PDB entry 3JC5 | electron microscopy, 4.70 A resolution (low resolution: residue-level contacts below are approximate; hydrogen-bond / salt-bridge calls are withheld) | chains c and A of the 11 polymer chains in the assembly

# Chain c
Name: Cell division control protein 45
Organism: Saccharomyces cerevisiae
UniProtKB: Q08032 (CDC45_YEAST); residue numbers follow UniProt; this construct covers 1-650
Amino-acid sequence (650 residues; numbered 1 to 650; the number before each row is that of its first residue):
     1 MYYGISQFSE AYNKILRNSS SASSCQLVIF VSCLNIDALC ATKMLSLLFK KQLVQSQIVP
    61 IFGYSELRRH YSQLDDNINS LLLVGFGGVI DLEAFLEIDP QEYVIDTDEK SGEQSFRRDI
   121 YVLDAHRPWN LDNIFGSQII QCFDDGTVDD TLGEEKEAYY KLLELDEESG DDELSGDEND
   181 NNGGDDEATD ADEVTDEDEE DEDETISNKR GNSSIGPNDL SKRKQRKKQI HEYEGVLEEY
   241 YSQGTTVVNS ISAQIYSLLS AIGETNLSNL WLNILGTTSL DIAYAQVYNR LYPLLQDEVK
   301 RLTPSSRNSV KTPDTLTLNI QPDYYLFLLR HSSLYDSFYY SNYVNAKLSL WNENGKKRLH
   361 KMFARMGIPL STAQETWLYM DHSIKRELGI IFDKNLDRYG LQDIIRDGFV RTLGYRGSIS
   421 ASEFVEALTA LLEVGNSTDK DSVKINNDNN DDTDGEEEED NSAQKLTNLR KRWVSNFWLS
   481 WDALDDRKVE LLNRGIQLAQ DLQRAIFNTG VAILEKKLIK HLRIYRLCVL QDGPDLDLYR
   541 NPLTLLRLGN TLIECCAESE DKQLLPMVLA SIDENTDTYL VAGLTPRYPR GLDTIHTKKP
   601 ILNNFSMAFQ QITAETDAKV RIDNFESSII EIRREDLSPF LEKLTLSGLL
Disordered / not traced: 1-4, 103-113, 166-217, 437-461, 592-596
Sequence notes: conflict Ala22 (His in Q08032), Glu155 (Gln in Q08032), Thr551 (Trp in Q08032)
Swiss-Prot annotation at these positions:
  - modified residue: Thr453 (Phosphothreonine)

# Chain A
Name: DNA replication complex GINS protein PSF1
Organism: Saccharomyces cerevisiae
UniProtKB: Q12488 (PSF1_YEAST); residue numbers follow UniProt; this construct covers 1-208
Amino-acid sequence (208 residues; each row starts with the number of its first residue):
     1 MYGDLGNKLV LEAKRTKQLY ARSNQDVNLP MYHEDIIRNI LKEVSNLRKN TEYLKEQQQL
    61 GMLDDKVAKC QYFVTLLCME RNKRCLLAYQ RLRTDILDSM AWNNNGLDLM SSITFSQQDT
   121 NNLSHQEQEY LKEYCDLITD LKSGDLVDID LSGSLVPPSD AFIDVRVLKD AGEIQTEYGV
   181 FNLIKDSQFF VQQSDVERLI QQGYLQLI
Sequence notes: conflict Ala161 (Val in Q12488), Gln192 (Arg in Q12488), Leu207 (Lys in Q12488)

# Interface between chain c and chain A
Residue-residue contacts (29):
  Ser23(c) - Tyr178(A)
  Lys50(c) - Phe190(A)
  Leu53(c) - Phe162(A)
  Val54(c) - Phe190(A)
  Gln55(c) - Phe190(A)
  Gln55(c) - Val191(A)
  Gln55(c) - Gln192(A)
  Ser56(c) - Gln188(A)
  Ser56(c) - Phe189(A)
  Ser56(c) - Phe190(A)
  Gln57(c) - Phe181(A)
  Gln57(c) - Ser187(A)
  Gln57(c) - Gln188(A)
  Gln57(c) - Phe189(A)
  Ile58(c) - Ser187(A)
  Ile58(c) - Gln188(A)
  Pro60(c) - Asp186(A)
  His70(c) - Ile184(A)
  Leu74(c) - Glu173(A)
  Leu74(c) - Asn182(A)
  Leu74(c) - Ile184(A)
  Asp76(c) - Val180(A)
  Asp76(c) - Asn182(A)
  Lys471(c) - Asp186(A)
  Val474(c) - Asp186(A)
  Ser475(c) - Asp186(A)
  Trp478(c) - Arg166(A)
  Trp478(c) - Asp186(A)
  Trp478(c) - Gln188(A)
Also at the interface, not in a pair above, chain c (19 interface residues in all): Val59, Asp75, Trp481
Also at the interface, not in a pair above, chain A (17 interface residues in all): Asp164, Leu183

# In short
The interface between chain c and chain A involves 19 residues on one side and 17 on the other.
Here chain c is Cell division control protein 45 and chain A is DNA replication complex GINS protein PSF1,
both from Saccharomyces cerevisiae. Entry 3JC5 (Structure of the eukaryotic replicative CMG helicase and
pumpjack motion) was determined by electron microscopy together with 3JC6 and 3JC7 from the same study.
